Entry 7FNG (X-ray diffraction, 1.60 A resolution); this record covers chains A and B.

== Chain A ==
Molecule: Pre-mRNA-splicing factor 8
Source organism: Saccharomyces cerevisiae S288C
Reference sequence: P33334 (PRP8_YEAST); residue numbers follow UniProt; this construct covers 1836-2090
Sequence (258 residues; each row starts with the number of its first residue):
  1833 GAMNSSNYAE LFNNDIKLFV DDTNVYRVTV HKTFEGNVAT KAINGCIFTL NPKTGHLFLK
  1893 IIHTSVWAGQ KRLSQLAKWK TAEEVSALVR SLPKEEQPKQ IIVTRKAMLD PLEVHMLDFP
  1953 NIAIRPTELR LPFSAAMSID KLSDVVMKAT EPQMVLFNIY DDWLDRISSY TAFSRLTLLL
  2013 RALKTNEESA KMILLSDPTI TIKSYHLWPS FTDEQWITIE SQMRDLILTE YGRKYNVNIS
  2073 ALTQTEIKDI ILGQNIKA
Not modelled in the structure: 2070-2090
Sequence notes: expression tag (1833-1835)

== Chain B ==
Molecule: A1 cistron-splicing factor AAR2
Source organism: Saccharomyces cerevisiae S288C
Reference sequence: P32357 (AAR2_YEAST); aligned to UniProt positions 1-317 over residues 1-317
Sequence (308 residues; numbered -3 to 317; 13 numbers in that range are skipped by the numbering (no residue carries them; nothing is unmodelled there); the number before each row is that of its first residue; numbers below 1 keep their minus sign (Gly-3 is residue -3)):
    -3 GAMAMNTVPF TSAPIEVTIG IDQYSFNVKE NQPFHGIKDI PIGHVHVIHF QHADNSSMRY
    57 GYWFDCRMGN FYIQYDPKDG LYKMMEERDG AKFENIVHNF KERQMMVSYP KIDEDDTWYN
   117 LTEFVQMDKI RKIVRKDENQ FSYVDSSMTT VQENEL
   166 SSSSSDPAHS LNYTVINFKS REAIRPGHEM EDFLDKSYYL NTVMLQGIFK NSSNYFGELQ
   226 FAFLNAMFFG NYGSSLQWHA MIELICSSAT VPKHMLDKLD EILYYQIKTL PEQYSDILLN
   286 ERVWNICLYS SFQKNSLHNT EKIMENKYPE LL
Not modelled in the structure: -3 to 0, 166-169
Sequence notes: expression tag (-3 to 0); conflict Ser166 (Leu153 in P32357), Ser167 (Lys154 in P32357), Ser170 (Asp in P32357)
UniProt features mapped onto this chain:
  - region: Leu261 to Ile282 (Leucine-zipper)
  - modified residue: Ser253 (Phosphoserine), Thr274 (Phosphothreonine)
Small-molecule neighbours:
  - N-(2-aminoethyl)-P-chlorobenzamide (LAZ), molecule 1: Pro5, Thr7, Tyr68, Gln70, Glu83, Lys88, Phe89, Ile92
  - N-(2-aminoethyl)-P-chlorobenzamide (LAZ), molecule 2: Ile17, Tyr20, Ser21, Phe22, Ile33, Val103, Ser104, Tyr105, Pro106
  - N-(2-aminoethyl)-P-chlorobenzamide (LAZ), molecule 3: Phe120, Val121, Gln122, Lys125, Ile126, Lys128, Ile129, Thr179, Ile213, Phe214, Asn219, Gly222, Glu223, Phe226
  - N-(2-aminoethyl)-P-chlorobenzamide (LAZ), molecule 4: Ala231, Gly235, Asn236, Tyr237, Ser240, Ile282, Leu283

== Chain A / chain B interface ==
Residue-residue contacts - 18 pairs, chain A then chain B:
  Gln1907(A) - Met195(B)
  Gln1907(A) - Leu199(B)
  Leu1908(A) - Met195(B)  hydrophobic
  Trp1911(A) - Glu194(B)
  Trp1911(A) - Met195(B)  hydrophobic
  Trp1911(A) - Phe198(B)  hydrophobic
  Asp1942(A) - Lys184(B)  salt bridge
  Asp1942(A) - Phe198(B)
  Glu1945(A) - Lys184(B)  salt bridge
  Val1946(A) - Ile189(B)  hydrophobic
  Val1946(A) - Glu194(B)
  Val1946(A) - Phe198(B)  hydrophobic
  His1947(A) - Glu194(B)  salt bridge
  Leu1949(A) - Lys184(B)
  Leu1949(A) - Ser185(B)
  Leu1949(A) - Arg186(B)
  Leu1949(A) - Ile189(B)  hydrophobic
  Asp1950(A) - Arg186(B)  salt bridge

== Summary ==
The interface between chain A and chain B involves 9 residues on one side and 8 on the other, with 4 salt
bridges. Polar contacts include Asp1942(A)-Lys184(B), Glu1945(A)-Lys184(B) and His1947(A)-Glu194(B). Bound to
chain B: 4 copies of N-(2-aminoethyl)-P-chlorobenzamide.
Here chain A is Pre-mRNA-splicing factor 8 and chain B is A1 cistron-splicing factor AAR2, both from
Saccharomyces cerevisiae S288C. Entry 7FNG (PanDDA analysis group deposition -- Aar2/RNaseH in complex with
fragment P07B12 from the F2X-Universal Library) was determined by X-ray diffraction together with 5ST0, 5ST1,
5ST2, 5ST3, 5ST4, 5ST5 and 248 further entries from the same study.
